PDB entry 7Z6A | X-ray diffraction, 1.66 A resolution | chains A and B of the 3 polymer chains in the assembly

== Chain A ==
Name: UDP-N-acetylmuramoylpentapeptide-lysine N(6)-alanyltransferase
Source organism: Weissella viridescens
Notes: EC 2.3.2.10
Reference sequence: Q9EY50 (FEMX_WEIVI); residues 0-335 here correspond to UniProt positions 1-336 (UniProt number = residue number + 1)
Sequence (343 residues; each row starts with the number of its first residue; numbering starts at 0):
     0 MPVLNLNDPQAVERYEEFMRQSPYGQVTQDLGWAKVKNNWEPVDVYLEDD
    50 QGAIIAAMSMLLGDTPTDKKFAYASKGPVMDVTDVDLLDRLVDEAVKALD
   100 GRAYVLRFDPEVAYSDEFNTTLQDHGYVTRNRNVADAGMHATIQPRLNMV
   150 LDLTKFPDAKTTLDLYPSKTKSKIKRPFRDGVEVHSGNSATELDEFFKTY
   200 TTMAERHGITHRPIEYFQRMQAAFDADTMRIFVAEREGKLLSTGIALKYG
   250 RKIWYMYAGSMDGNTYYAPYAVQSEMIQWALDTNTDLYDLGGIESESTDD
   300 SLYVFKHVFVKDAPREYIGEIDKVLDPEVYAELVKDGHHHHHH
Unresolved in the structure: 0, 135, 334-342
Sequence notes: expression tag (336-342)
Residues lining bound ligands: N-acetyl-alpha-muramic acid / UDP: Lys36, Asn38, Trp39, Asp63, Thr64, Phe70, Tyr103, Arg106, Ile142, Thr209, His210, Arg211, Pro212, Tyr215, Leu332
What the authors report for this chain:
  - catalytic residues: Lys305
  - binding site for 2'f-RNA (5'-d(*(gf2)p*(gf2)p*(cfz)p*(cfz)p*(af2)p*(cfz)p*(cfz))-r(p*(a9z))-3') (chain B): Leu301, Phe304

== Chain B ==
Molecule: 2'f-RNA (5'-d(*(gf2)p*(gf2)p*(cfz)p*(cfz)p*(af2)p*(cfz)p*(cfz))-r(p*(a9z))-3')
Sequence (8 nucleotides; each row starts with the number of its first residue; note: 2 numbers in that range are skipped by the numbering (no residue carries them; nothing is unmodelled there)):
     1 XX
     5 XXXXXX
Modified / non-standard residues: GF2 (2'-deoxy-2'-fluoroguanosine 5'-(dihydrogen phosphate)) at position 1, GF2 (2'-deoxy-2'-fluoroguanosine 5'-(dihydrogen phosphate)) at position 2, CFZ (2'-deoxy-2'-fluorocytidine 5'-(dihydrogen phosphate)) at position 5, CFZ (2'-deoxy-2'-fluorocytidine 5'-(dihydrogen phosphate)) at position 6, AF2 (2'-deoxy-2'-fluoroadenosine 5'-(dihydrogen phosphate)) at position 7, CFZ (2'-deoxy-2'-fluorocytidine 5'-(dihydrogen phosphate)) at position 8, CFZ (2'-deoxy-2'-fluorocytidine 5'-(dihydrogen phosphate)) at position 9, A9Z (2'-deoxy-2'-(4-ethyl-1H-1,2,3-triazol-1-yl)adenosine 5'-(dihydrogen phosphate)) at position 10

== Chain A / chain B interface ==
Residue-residue contacts (27):
  Met138(A) - A9Z_10(B)  base contact
  Lys168(A) - GF2_1(B)  salt bridge to the phosphate
  Lys168(A) - GF2_2(B)  base contact
  Lys172(A) - GF2_1(B)  base contact
  Met202(A) - A9Z_10(B)  sugar contact
  His206(A) - A9Z_10(B)  phosphate contact
  Tyr254(A) - A9Z_10(B)  sugar contact
  Ala257(A) - A9Z_10(B)  phosphate contact
  Gly258(A) - A9Z_10(B)  phosphate contact
  Ser259(A) - A9Z_10(B)  hydrogen bond to the phosphate
  Tyr266(A) - CFZ_6(B)  base contact
  Tyr266(A) - AF2_7(B)  base contact
  Tyr266(A) - CFZ_8(B)  base contact
  Pro268(A) - CFZ_9(B)  base contact
  Tyr269(A) - AF2_7(B)  base contact
  Tyr269(A) - CFZ_8(B)  base contact
  Tyr269(A) - CFZ_9(B)  base contact
  Gly291(A) - A9Z_10(B)  base contact
  Thr297(A) - GF2_1(B)  base contact
  Ser300(A) - CFZ_8(B)  base contact
  Ser300(A) - CFZ_9(B)  base contact
  Leu301(A) - A9Z_10(B)  base contact
  Val303(A) - CFZ_8(B)  base contact
  Phe304(A) - CFZ_8(B)  base contact
  Phe304(A) - CFZ_9(B)  base contact
  Lys305(A) - A9Z_10(B)  base contact
  His306(A) - GF2_1(B)  salt bridge to the phosphate
Interface residues without a listed pair, chain A (25 interface residues in all): Pro144, Arg205, Tyr256, Thr264, Leu289

== Summary ==
Chain A and chain B form an interface of 25 and 7 residues respectively; the contacts include 1 hydrogen bond
and 2 salt bridges. Polar pairs include Ser259(A)-A9Z_10(B), Lys168(A)-GF2_1(B) and His306(A)-GF2_1(B). The
paper reports the catalytic residue Lys305(A); a binding site for 2'f-RNA
(5'-d(*(gf2)p*(gf2)p*(cfz)p*(cfz)p*(af2)p*(cfz)p*(cfz))-r(p*(a9z))-3') (chain B) at Leu301(A) and Phe304(A).
Here chain A is UDP-N-acetylmuramoylpentapeptide-lysine N(6)-alanyltransferase (Weissella viridescens) and
chain B is 2'f-RNA (5'-d(*(gf2)p*(gf2)p*(cfz)p*(cfz)p*(af2)p*(cfz)p*(cfz))-r(p*(a9z))-3'). Entry 7Z6A (Crystal
structure of weissella viridescens femxvv non-ribosomal amino acid transferase in complex with a peptidyl-xna
conjugate) was determined by X-ray diffraction together with 7Z5Y, 7Z5Z and 7Z6K from the same study.
